Entry 6W6J (electron microscopy, 3.20 A resolution); this record covers chains D and N of the 7 polymer chains in the assembly.

# Chain D
Protein: Chaperone protein ClpB
Source organism: Mycobacterium tuberculosis
Reference sequence: P9WPD0 (CLPB_MYCTO); numbering as in UniProt (aligned over 1-848)
Chain sequence (848 residues; each row starts with the number of its first residue):
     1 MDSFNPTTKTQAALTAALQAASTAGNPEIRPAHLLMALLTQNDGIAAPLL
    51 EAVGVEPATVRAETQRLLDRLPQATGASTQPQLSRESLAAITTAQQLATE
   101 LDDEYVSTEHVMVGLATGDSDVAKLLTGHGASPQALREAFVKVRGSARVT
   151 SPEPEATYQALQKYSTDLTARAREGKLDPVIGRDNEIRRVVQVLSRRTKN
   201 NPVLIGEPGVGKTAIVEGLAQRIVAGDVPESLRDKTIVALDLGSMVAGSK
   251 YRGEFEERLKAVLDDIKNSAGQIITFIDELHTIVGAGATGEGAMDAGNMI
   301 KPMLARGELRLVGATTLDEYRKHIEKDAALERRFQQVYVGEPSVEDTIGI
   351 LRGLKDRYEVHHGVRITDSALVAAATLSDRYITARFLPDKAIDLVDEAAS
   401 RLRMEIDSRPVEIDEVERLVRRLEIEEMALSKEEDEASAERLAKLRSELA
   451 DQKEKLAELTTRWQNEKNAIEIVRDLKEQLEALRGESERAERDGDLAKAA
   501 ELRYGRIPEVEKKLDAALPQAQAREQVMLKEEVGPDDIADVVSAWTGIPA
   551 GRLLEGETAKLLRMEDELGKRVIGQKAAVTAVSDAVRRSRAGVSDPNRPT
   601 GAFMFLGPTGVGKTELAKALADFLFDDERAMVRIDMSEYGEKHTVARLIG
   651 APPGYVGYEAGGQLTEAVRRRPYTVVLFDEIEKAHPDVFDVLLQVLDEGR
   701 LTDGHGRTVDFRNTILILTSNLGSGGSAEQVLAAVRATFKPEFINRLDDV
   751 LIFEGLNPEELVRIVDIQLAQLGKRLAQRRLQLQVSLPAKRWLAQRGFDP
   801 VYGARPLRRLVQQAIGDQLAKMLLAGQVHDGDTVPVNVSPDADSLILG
Unresolved in the structure: 1-3, 74-79, 146-149, 289-294, 411-529, 846-848
Swiss-Prot annotation at these positions:
  - binding site (ATP): G206 to T213, G607 to T614
From the paper describing this entry:
  - mutagenesis - L18R, S22R, L88R, T92R: unchanged catalytic activity (ATP hydrolysis)
  - mutagenesis - Q11R, T15R: abolished expression
  - mutagenesis - S22R, T92R: decreased catalytic activity on aggregate luciferase reactivation
  - mutagenesis - L18R, L88R, R365A, D368R, E436R, L496A, Y504A: abolished catalytic activity
  - mutagenesis - R365A, D368R, E434K, E436R: unchanged catalytic activity (ClpB ATPase activity)
  - mutagenesis - R422A: abolished catalytic activity on refold a protein substrate
  - mutagenesis - E434K: decreased catalytic activity on aggregated luciferase reactivation
  - mutagenesis - R503A: unchanged catalytic activity

# Chain N
Protein: Substrate
Source organism: Mycobacterium tuberculosis
Chain sequence (29 residues; each row starts with the number of its first residue; X marks 29 residues of unknown identity (built as UNK)):
     1 XXXXXXXXXXXXXXXXXXXXXXXXXXXXX
Unresolved in the structure: 27-29

# How chain D and chain N interact
Interface residues of chain D (facing chain N), 8 residues: K250, Y251, R252, A288, H643, G654, Y655, V656

# In short
Chain D and chain N make no direct contact in this assembly. From UniProt: 16 ATP-binding residues on chain D.
The paper reports that L18R, L88R and R365A of chain D, among others, abolish catalytic activity; Q11R and
T15R of chain D abolish expression; 14 substitutions were tested in all.
Here chain D is Chaperone protein ClpB and chain N is Substrate, both from Mycobacterium tuberculosis. Entry
6W6J (The Mycobacterium tuberculosis ClpB disaggregase hexamer structure with a locally refined N-terminal
domain in the presence ...) was determined by electron microscopy together with 6W6H, 6W6I and 6W6G from the
same study.
